Entry 1OZS (solution NMR); this record covers chains A and B.

[Chain A]
Protein: Troponin C, slow skeletal and cardiac muscles
Organism: Homo sapiens
UniProtKB: P63316 (TNNC1_HUMAN); numbering as in UniProt (aligned over 90-161)
Chain sequence (73 residues; numbered 89 to 161; the number before each row is that of its first residue):
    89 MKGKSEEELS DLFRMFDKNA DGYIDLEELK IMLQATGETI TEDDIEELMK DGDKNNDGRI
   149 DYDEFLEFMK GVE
Construct notes: cloning artifact (89)
Curated features (UniProtKB/Swiss-Prot):
  - binding site (Ca(2+)): D105, N107, D109, Y111, E116, D141, N143, D145, R147, E152
  - modified residue: S98 (Phosphoserine)
  - natural variant: E134 (E134D: In CMH13), D145 (D145E: In CMH13), G159 (G159D: In CMD1Z)
Bound ions: Ca2+ site 1: D105, D109, Y111, E116; Ca2+ site 2: D141, N143, D145, R147, E152

[Chain B]
Protein: Troponin I, cardiac muscle
Organism: Homo sapiens
UniProtKB: P19429 (TNNI3_HUMAN); residue numbers follow UniProt; this construct covers 128-147
Chain sequence (20 residues; row label = number of the first residue in the row):
   128 TQKIFDLRGK FKRPTLRRVR
Curated features (UniProtKB/Swiss-Prot):
  - natural variant: R145 (R145G: In CMH7; R145W: In RCM1)

[Chain A / chain B interface]
Contacting residue pairs (15):
  E96(A) - K139(B)
  E96(A) - R140(B)
  E96(A) - P141(B)
  L100(A) - F138(B)
  M120(A) - F132(B)
  M120(A) - L134(B)
  L121(A) - F132(B)
  A123(A) - D133(B)
  T124(A) - F132(B)
  I128(A) - F132(B)
  F156(A) - L134(B)
  M157(A) - F138(B)
  V160(A) - R135(B)
  V160(A) - F138(B)
  V160(A) - K139(B)
Other interface residues (no listed pair), chain A (12 interface residues in all): L136, G159

[Summary]
Chain A and chain B form an interface of 12 and 8 residues respectively. The Ca2+ site 1 is built by D105(A),
D109(A), Y111(A) and E116(A). Curated annotation (UniProt) lists 10 Ca2+-binding residues on chain A.
Here chain A is Troponin C, slow skeletal and cardiac muscles and chain B is Troponin I, cardiac muscle, both
from Homo sapiens. Entry 1OZS (C-domain of human cardiac troponin C in complex with the inhibitory region of
human cardiac troponin ...) was determined by solution NMR.
